PDB entry 7TAH | electron microscopy, 2.30 A resolution | chains C and B of the 4 polymer chains in the assembly

# Chain C
Protein: viral protein 3
Source organism: enterovirus D68
Reference sequence: A0A097BW12 (A0A097BW12_9ENTO); residues 1-247 here correspond to UniProt positions 318-564 (UniProt number = residue number + 317)
Amino-acid sequence (247 residues; numbered 1 to 247; the number before each row is that of its first residue):
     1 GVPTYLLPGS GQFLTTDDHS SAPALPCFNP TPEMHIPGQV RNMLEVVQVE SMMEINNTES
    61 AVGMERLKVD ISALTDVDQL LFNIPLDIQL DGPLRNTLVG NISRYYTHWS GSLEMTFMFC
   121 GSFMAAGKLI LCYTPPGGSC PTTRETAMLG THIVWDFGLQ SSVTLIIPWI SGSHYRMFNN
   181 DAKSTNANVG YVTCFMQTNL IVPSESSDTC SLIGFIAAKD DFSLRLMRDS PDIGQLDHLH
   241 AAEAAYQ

# Chain B
Protein: viral protein 2
Source organism: enterovirus D68
Reference sequence: A0A097BW12 (A0A097BW12_HED68); residues 10-247 here correspond to UniProt positions 79-316 (UniProt number = residue number + 69)
Amino-acid sequence (238 residues; each row starts with the number of its first residue):
    10 SDRVLQLKLG NSAIVTQEAA NYCCAYGEWP NYLPDHEAVA IDKPTQPETA TDRFYTLKSV
    70 KWETGSTGWW WKLPDALNNI GMFGQNVQHH YLYRSGFLIH VQCNATKFHQ GALLVVAIPE
   130 HQRGAHNTNT SPGFDDIMKG EEGGTFNHPY VLDDGTSLAC ATIFPHQWIN LRTNNSATIV
   190 LPWMNAAPMD FPLRHNQWTL AIIPVVPLGT RTTSSMVPIT VSIAPMCCEF NGLRHAIT

# Interface between chain C and chain B
Residue-residue contacts (79; chain C residue first):
  Met-34(C) / Glu-46(B)
  Met-34(C) / Asn-194(B)
  Met-34(C) / Ala-195(B)
  Met-34(C) / Pro-197(B)
  His-35(C) / Glu-37(B)  salt bridge
  His-35(C) / Glu-46(B)  hydrogen bond (backbone-side chain)
  Ile-36(C) / Met-193(B)  hydrophobic
  Pro-37(C) / Tyr-35(B)  hydrophobic
  Pro-37(C) / Glu-37(B)
  Pro-37(C) / Pro-191(B)  hydrophobic
  Pro-37(C) / Trp-192(B)
  Pro-37(C) / Met-193(B)
  Gly-38(C) / Tyr-35(B)
  Val-46(C) / Ile-172(B)  hydrophobic
  Val-49(C) / Thr-171(B)
  Val-49(C) / Ile-172(B)  hydrophobic
  Glu-50(C) / Thr-171(B)  hydrogen bond (backbone-side chain)
  Ser-51(C) / Ala-168(B)
  Ser-51(C) / Thr-171(B)
  Met-52(C) / Leu-167(B)
  Met-52(C) / Ala-168(B)  hydrogen bond (backbone-backbone)
  Met-52(C) / Trp-177(B)  hydrophobic
  Glu-54(C) / Tyr-159(B)  hydrogen bond
  Gly-63(C) / Tyr-159(B)
  Met-64(C) / Pro-158(B)  hydrophobic
  Met-64(C) / Tyr-159(B)
  Met-64(C) / Leu-167(B)  hydrophobic
  Met-64(C) / Ile-212(B)  hydrophobic
  Met-64(C) / Pro-213(B)
  Met-64(C) / Val-214(B)  hydrophobic
  Arg-66(C) / Tyr-159(B)
  Lys-68(C) / Pro-216(B)
  Asn-96(C) / Ser-166(B)
  Asn-96(C) / Ala-168(B)
  Asn-96(C) / Cys-169(B)
  Thr-97(C) / Cys-169(B)
  Leu-98(C) / Cys-169(B)
  Leu-98(C) / Ile-172(B)  hydrophobic
  Asn-101(C) / Cys-169(B)
  Phe-119(C) / Asn-179(B)  hydrogen bond (backbone-side chain)
  Phe-119(C) / Arg-181(B)
  Cys-120(C) / Gln-119(B)
  Cys-120(C) / Asn-179(B)
  Cys-120(C) / Val-215(B)  hydrophobic
  Gly-121(C) / Gln-119(B)
  Gly-121(C) / Arg-181(B)
  Ser-122(C) / Lys-116(B)
  Ser-122(C) / Phe-117(B)
  Ser-122(C) / His-118(B)
  Ser-122(C) / Gln-119(B)
  Ser-122(C) / Arg-181(B)  hydrogen bond (backbone-side chain)
  Phe-123(C) / Lys-116(B)  hydrogen bond (backbone-backbone)
  Phe-123(C) / Arg-181(B)
  Met-124(C) / Lys-116(B)  hydrogen bond (backbone-backbone)
  Met-124(C) / Phe-117(B)  hydrophobic
  Ala-125(C) / Arg-181(B)  hydrogen bond (backbone-side chain)
  Gly-158(C) / Arg-181(B)  hydrogen bond (backbone-side chain)
  Ser-161(C) / Thr-182(B)
  Val-202(C) / Arg-220(B)
  Pro-203(C) / Phe-117(B)  hydrophobic
  Pro-203(C) / Arg-220(B)  hydrogen bond (backbone-side chain)
  Ser-204(C) / Arg-220(B)  hydrogen bond (backbone-side chain)
  Glu-205(C) / Phe-117(B)
  Glu-205(C) / Thr-219(B)
  Glu-205(C) / Arg-220(B)  hydrogen bond (backbone-backbone)
  Glu-205(C) / Thr-221(B)  hydrogen bond (backbone-backbone)
  Ser-206(C) / Phe-117(B)
  Ser-206(C) / Arg-220(B)  hydrogen bond (backbone-side chain)
  Ser-207(C) / Gln-119(B)
  Ser-207(C) / Gly-218(B)
  Ser-207(C) / Thr-219(B)  hydrogen bond (side chain-backbone)
  Asp-208(C) / Arg-220(B)  salt bridge
  Thr-209(C) / Gln-119(B)  hydrogen bond (backbone-side chain)
  Cys-210(C) / Gln-119(B)
  Ser-211(C) / Val-215(B)
  Ile-213(C) / Val-214(B)  hydrophobic
  Ile-213(C) / Val-215(B)  hydrophobic
  Phe-215(C) / Trp-177(B)  hydrophobic
  His-240(C) / Asn-138(B)  hydrogen bond
Interface residues without a listed pair, chain C (45 interface residues in all): Leu-67, Met-118, Phe-157, Leu-159
Interface residues without a listed pair, chain B (41 interface residues in all): Thr-76, Gly-120, Ala-121, Leu-123, Ala-196, Thr-222

# In short
45 residues of chain C and 41 residues of chain B are in contact, with 18 hydrogen bonds and 2 salt bridges.
Polar pairs include His-35(C)/Glu-37(B), Asp-208(C)/Arg-220(B) and His-35(C)/Glu-46(B).
Here chain C is viral protein 3 and chain B is viral protein 2, both from enterovirus D68. Entry 7TAH (Cryo-EM
structure of Human Enterovirus D68 US/MO/14-18947 strain in complex with inhibitor 11526091 (no/low
occupancy-no inhibitor ...) was determined by electron microscopy.
